PDB entry 7VMK | X-ray diffraction, 2.50 A resolution | chains B and C of the 6 polymer chains in the assembly

[Chain B]
Molecule: Tubulin beta-2B chain
Source organism: Bos taurus
Reference sequence: Q6B856 (TBB2B_BOVIN); residues 1-445 here = UniProt positions 1-445
Chain sequence (445 residues; numbered 1 to 445; the number before each row is that of its first residue):
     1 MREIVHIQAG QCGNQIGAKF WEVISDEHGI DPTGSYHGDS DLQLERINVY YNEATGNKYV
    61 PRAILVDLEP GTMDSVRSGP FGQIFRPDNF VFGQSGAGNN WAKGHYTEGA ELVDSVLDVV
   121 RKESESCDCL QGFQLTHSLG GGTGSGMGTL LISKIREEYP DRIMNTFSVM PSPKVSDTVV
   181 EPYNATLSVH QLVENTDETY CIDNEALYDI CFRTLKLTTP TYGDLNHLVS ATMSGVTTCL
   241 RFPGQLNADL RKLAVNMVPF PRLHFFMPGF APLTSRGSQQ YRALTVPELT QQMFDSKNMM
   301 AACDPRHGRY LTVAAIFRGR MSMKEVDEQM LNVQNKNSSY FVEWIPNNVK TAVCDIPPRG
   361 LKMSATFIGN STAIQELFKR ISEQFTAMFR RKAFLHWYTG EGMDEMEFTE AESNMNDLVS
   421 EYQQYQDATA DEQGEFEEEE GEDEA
Disordered / not traced: 277-279, 429-445
Metal / ion sites: Mg2+: Gln-11 (together with GDP); Ca2+ near Glu-111 (its only coordinating residue here)
Ligand contacts:
  - 7PL (N-[3-[[6-[[3-(trifluoromethyl)phenyl]amino]pyrimidin-4-yl]amino]phenyl]cyclopropanecarboxamide): Tyr-50, Gln-134, Asn-165, Phe-167, Glu-198, Tyr-200, Val-236, Thr-237, Cys-239, Leu-240, Leu-246, Asn-247, Ala-248, Asp-249, Leu-250, Lys-252, Leu-253, Asn-256, Met-257, Val-313, Ala-314, Ala-315, Ile-316, Lys-350, Thr-351, Ala-352
  - GDP (guanosine-5'-diphosphate): Ala-9, Gly-10, Gln-11, Cys-12, Gln-15, Ile-16, Asp-67, Asn-99, Ser-138, Gly-140, Gly-141, Gly-142, Thr-143, Gly-144, Val-169, Pro-171, Val-175, Ser-176, Asp-177, Glu-181, Asn-204, Leu-207, Tyr-222, Leu-225, Asn-226
UniProt features mapped onto this chain:
  - motif: Met-1 to Ile-4 (MREI motif)
  - binding site (GTP): Gln-11, Glu-69, Ser-138, Gly-142, Thr-143, Gly-144, Asn-204, Asn-226
  - binding site (Mg(2+)): Glu-69
  - modified residue: Ser-40 (Phosphoserine), Thr-55 (Phosphothreonine), Lys-58 (N6-acetyllysine), Ser-172 (Phosphoserine), Thr-285 (Phosphothreonine), Thr-290 (Phosphothreonine), Arg-318 (Omega-N-methylarginine), Glu-438 (5-glutamyl polyglutamate)
  - cross-link (Glycyl lysine isopeptide (Lys-Gly)): Lys-58 (interchain with G-Cter in ubiquitin), Lys-324 (interchain with G-Cter in ubiquitin)

[Chain C]
Molecule: Tubulin alpha-1B chain
Source organism: Bos taurus
Reference sequence: P81947 (TBA1B_BOVIN); numbering as in UniProt (aligned over 1-450)
Chain sequence (450 residues; row label = number of the first residue in the row):
     1 MRECISIHVG QAGVQIGNAC WELYCLEHGI QPDGQMPSDK TIGGGDDSFN TFFSETGAGK
    61 HVPRAVFVDL EPTVIDEVRT GTYRQLFHPE QLITGKEDAA NNYARGHYTI GKEIIDLVLD
   121 RIRKLADQCT GLQGFLVFHS FGGGTGSGFT SLLMERLSVD YGKKSKLEFS IYPAPQVSTA
   181 VVEPYNSILT THTTLEHSDC AFMVDNEAIY DICRRNLDIE RPTYTNLNRL ISQIVSSITA
   241 SLRFDGALNV DLTEFQTNLV PYPRIHFPLA TYAPVISAEK AYHEQLSVAE ITNACFEPAN
   301 QMVKCDPRHG KYMACCLLYR GDVVPKDVNA AIATIKTKRS IQFVDWCPTG FKVGINYQPP
   361 TVVPGGDLAK VQRAVCMLSN TTAIAEAWAR LDHKFDLMYA KRAFVHWYVG EGMEEGEFSE
   421 AREDMAALEK DYEEVGVDSV EGEGEEEGEE
Disordered / not traced: 441-450
Metal / ion sites: Ca2+: Asp-39, Thr-41, Gly-44, Glu-55
Ligand contacts: GTP (guanosine-5'-triphosphate): Gly-10, Gln-11, Ala-12, Gln-15, Ile-16, Asp-69, Asp-98, Ala-99, Ala-100, Asn-101, Ser-140, Gly-142, Gly-143, Gly-144, Thr-145, Gly-146, Ile-171, Pro-173, Val-177, Ser-178, Glu-183, Asn-206, Tyr-224, Leu-227, Asn-228, Ile-231

[Chain B / chain C interface]
Contacting residue pairs - 39 pairs, chain B then chain C:
  Ser-95(B) / Arg-2(C)
  Asn-99(B) / Glu-254(C)  hydrogen bond
  Asp-177(B) / Glu-254(C)
  Asp-177(B) / Lys-352(C)  hydrogen bond (backbone-side chain)
  Thr-178(B) / Glu-254(C)
  Thr-178(B) / Asn-258(C)
  Val-179(B) / Asn-258(C)  hydrogen bond (backbone-side chain)
  Val-179(B) / Pro-348(C)  hydrophobic
  Val-180(B) / Thr-257(C)
  Thr-219(B) / Lys-326(C)
  Thr-219(B) / Asn-329(C)
  Ala-387(B) / Trp-346(C)
  Met-388(B) / Trp-346(C)
  Arg-390(B) / Asp-345(C)  salt bridge
  Arg-390(B) / Ser-439(C)  hydrogen bond
  Arg-391(B) / Tyr-262(C)  hydrogen bond (backbone-side chain)
  Arg-391(B) / Asp-345(C)  salt bridge
  Arg-391(B) / Trp-346(C)
  Arg-391(B) / Glu-434(C)  hydrogen bond (side chain-backbone)
  Arg-391(B) / Val-435(C)
  Arg-391(B) / Val-437(C)  hydrogen bond (side chain-backbone)
  Arg-391(B) / Asp-438(C)
  Arg-391(B) / Ser-439(C)  hydrogen bond
  Lys-392(B) / Tyr-262(C)
  Ala-393(B) / Pro-261(C)
  Ala-393(B) / Tyr-262(C)
  Ala-393(B) / Trp-346(C)  hydrophobic
  Phe-394(B) / Thr-257(C)
  Phe-394(B) / Asn-258(C)
  Phe-394(B) / Val-260(C)
  Phe-394(B) / Pro-261(C)  hydrogen bond (backbone-backbone)
  Phe-394(B) / Trp-346(C)  hydrophobic
  His-396(B) / Val-260(C)  hydrogen bond (side chain-backbone)
  His-396(B) / Pro-261(C)
  His-396(B) / Tyr-262(C)
  His-396(B) / Pro-263(C)
  Trp-397(B) / Gln-256(C)
  Trp-397(B) / Thr-257(C)  hydrogen bond (side chain-backbone)
  Trp-397(B) / Val-260(C)
Interface residues without a listed pair, chain B (18 interface residues in all): Gln-94, Gly-98
Interface residues without a listed pair, chain C (22 interface residues in all): Pro-325, Cys-347

[In short]
Chain B and chain C form an interface of 18 and 22 residues respectively; the contacts include 11 hydrogen
bonds and 2 salt bridges. Polar contacts include Arg-390(B)/Asp-345(C), Arg-391(B)/Asp-345(C) and
Asn-99(B)/Glu-254(C). Bound to chain B: GDP and compound 7PL. Ligands of chain C: GTP.
Here chain B is Tubulin beta-2B chain and chain C is Tubulin alpha-1B chain, both from Bos taurus. Entry 7VMK
(Crystal structure of tubulin with 3) was determined by X-ray diffraction.
